7QKN - chain A; structure by X-ray diffraction, 2.15 A resolution.

[Chain A]
Molecule: YTH domain-containing family protein 1
Source organism: Homo sapiens
Notes: fragment: YTH domain (residues 361-559)
Reference sequence: Q9BYJ9 (YTHD1_HUMAN); numbering as in UniProt (aligned over 361-559)
Sequence (200 residues; each row starts with the number of its first residue):
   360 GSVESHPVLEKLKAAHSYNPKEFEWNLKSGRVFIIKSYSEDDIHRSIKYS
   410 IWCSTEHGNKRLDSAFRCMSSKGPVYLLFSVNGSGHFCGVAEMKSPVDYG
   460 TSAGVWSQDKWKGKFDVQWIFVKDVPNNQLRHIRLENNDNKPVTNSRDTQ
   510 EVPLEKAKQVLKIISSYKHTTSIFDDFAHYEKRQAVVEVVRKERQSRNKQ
Disordered / not traced: 360-362, 459-470, 559
Differences from the reference sequence: expression tag (360); engineered mutation Ala544 (Glu in Q9BYJ9), Val545 (Glu in Q9BYJ9), Val546 (Glu in Q9BYJ9)
Small-molecule neighbours: JVF (N-[2-(diethylamino)ethyl]-2-sulfanyl-benzamide): Asp400, Asp401, Arg404, Ser405, Ile410, Trp411, Cys412
What the authors report for this chain:
  - binding site for JVF: Asp401, Arg404, Ser405, Ile410, Trp411, Cys412, Trp465

[Overview]
Bound to chain A: compound JVF. The paper reports a binding site for JVF at Asp401, Arg404 and Ser405 among
others.
Chain A is YTH domain-containing family protein 1 (Homo sapiens); the structure, Crystal structure of YTHDF1
YTH domain in complex with the ebsulfur derivative compound 7, was determined by X-ray diffraction together
with 7PCU and 7QL7 from the same study.
